6Y38 - chains A and B of the 4 polymer chains in the assembly; structure by X-ray diffraction, 1.70 A resolution.

Chain A (and B):
Molecule: Whirlin
From: Mus musculus
Notes: chain B of this document is another copy of the same molecule, construct and numbering; everything in this record applies to it too
UniProt: Q80VW5 (WHRN_MOUSE); residues 809-903 here correspond to UniProt positions 821-915 (UniProt number = residue number + 12)
Chain sequence (102 residues; each row starts with the number of its first residue):
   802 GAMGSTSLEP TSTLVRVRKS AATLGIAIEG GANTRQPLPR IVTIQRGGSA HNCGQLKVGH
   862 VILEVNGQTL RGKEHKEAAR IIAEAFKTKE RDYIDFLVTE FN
Unresolved in the structure: 802-811, 903 (chain B: 802-810, 903)
Sequence notes: expression tag (802-808)

Chain A / chain B interface:
Residue-residue contacts - 13 pairs, chain A then chain B:
  E830(A) with R836(B)
  R836(A) with E830(B); R841(B), hydrogen bond (backbone-side chain); V843(B)
  Q837(A) with Q837(B); R841(B), hydrogen bond
  P838(A) with R841(B); F902(B)
  R841(A) with R836(B), hydrogen bond (side chain-backbone); Q837(B), hydrogen bond; P838(B)
  V843(A) with R836(B)
  F902(A) with F902(B), hydrophobic
Interface residues without a listed pair, chain B (8 interface residues in all): R872

Summary:
The interface between chain A and chain B involves 7 residues on one side and 8 on the other; the contacts
include 4 hydrogen bonds. Among the polar pairs are R836(A)-R841(B) and Q837(A)-R841(B).
Both chains are Whirlin (Mus musculus). Entry 6Y38 (Crystal structure of Whirlin PDZ3 in complex with Myosin
15a C-terminal PDZ binding motif peptide) was determined by X-ray diffraction (same publication as 6Y9N, 6Y9O,
6Y9P and 6Y9Q).
